1Z2C - chains A and B; structure by X-ray diffraction, 3.00 A resolution.

[Chain A]
Molecule: Rho-related GTP-binding protein RhoC
Source organism: Homo sapiens
UniProtKB: P08134 (RHOC_HUMAN); residue numbers follow UniProt; this construct covers 1-193
Sequence (193 residues; numbered 1 to 193; the number before each row is that of its first residue):
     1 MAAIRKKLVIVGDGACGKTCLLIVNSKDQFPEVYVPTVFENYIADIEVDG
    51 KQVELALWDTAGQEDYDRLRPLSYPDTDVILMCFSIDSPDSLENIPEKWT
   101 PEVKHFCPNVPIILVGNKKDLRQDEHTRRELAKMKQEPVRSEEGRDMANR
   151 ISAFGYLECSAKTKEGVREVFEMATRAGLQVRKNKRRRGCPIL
Not modelled in the structure: 180-193
Construct notes: engineered mutation Asn25 (Phe in P08134)
Ion coordination: Mg2+: Thr19, Thr37 (together with GMP-PNP)
Ligand contacts: GMP-PNP (GNP; phosphoaminophosphonic acid-guanylate ester): Asp13, Gly14, Ala15, Cys16, Gly17, Lys18, Thr19, Cys20, Phe30, Pro31, Glu32, Val33, Tyr34, Val35, Pro36, Thr37, Thr60, Ala61, Gly62, Gln63, Lys118, Asp120, Leu121, Ser160, Ala161, Lys162
Swiss-Prot annotation at these positions:
  - motif: Tyr34 to Tyr42 (Effector region)
  - binding site (GTP): Gly12 to Thr19, Asp59 to Gln63, Asn117 to Asp120
  - modified residue: Asn41 (ADP-ribosylasparagine), Cys190 (Cysteine methyl ester)
  - lipidation: Cys190 (S-geranylgeranyl cysteine)
  - glycosylation: Tyr34 (O-linked (GlcNAc) tyrosine), Thr37 (Microbial infection: O-linked (Glc) threonine)

[Chain B]
Molecule: Diaphanous protein homolog 1
Source organism: Mus musculus
UniProtKB: O08808 (DIAP1_MOUSE); numbering as in UniProt (aligned over 69-451)
Sequence (383 residues; numbered 69 to 451; the number before each row is that of its first residue):
    69 DPTAQSLQDISDEQVLVLFEQMLVDMNLNEEKQQPLREKDIVIKREMVSQ
   119 YLHTSKAGMNQKESSRSAMMYIQELRSGLRDMHLLSCLESLRVSLNNNPV
   169 SWVQTFGAEGLASLLDILKRLHDEKEETSGNYDSRNQHEIIRCLKAFMNN
   219 KFGIKTMLETEEGILLLVRAMDPAVPNMMIDAAKLLSALCILPQPEDMNE
   269 RVLEAMTERAEMDEVERFQPLLDGLKSGTSIALKVGCLQLINALITPAEE
   319 LDFRVHIRSELMRLGLHQVLQELREIENEDMKVQLCVFDEQGDEDFFDLK
   369 GRLDDIRMEMDDFGEVFQIILNTVKDSKAEPHFLSILQHLLLVRNDYEAR
   419 PQYYKLIEECVSQIVLHKNGTDPDFKCRHLQID
Not modelled in the structure: 69-82, 124-131, 194-200, 444-451

[Chain A / chain B interface]
Residue-residue contacts - 48 pairs, chain A then chain B:
  Val38(A) - Pro103(B)  hydrophobic
  Phe39(A) - Lys107(B)  hydrogen bond (backbone-side chain)
  Phe39(A) - Met115(B)  hydrophobic
  Glu40(A) - Lys107(B)  salt bridge
  Trp58(A) - Gln118(B)
  Gln63(A) - Lys100(B)  hydrogen bond
  Asp65(A) - Leu96(B)
  Asp65(A) - Lys100(B)
  Tyr66(A) - Leu96(B)  hydrophobic
  Tyr66(A) - Lys100(B)  hydrogen bond (side chain-backbone)
  Asp67(A) - Asn164(B)  hydrogen bond
  Asp67(A) - Asn165(B)  hydrogen bond (backbone-side chain)
  Arg68(A) - Asp93(B)
  Arg68(A) - Met94(B)
  Arg68(A) - Asn95(B)
  Arg68(A) - Leu163(B)  hydrogen bond (side chain-backbone)
  Arg68(A) - Asn164(B)  hydrogen bond (side chain-backbone)
  Arg68(A) - Asn165(B)
  Arg68(A) - Asn166(B)  hydrogen bond (side chain-backbone)
  Arg68(A) - Val168(B)
  Arg68(A) - Ala214(B)
  Arg68(A) - Asn217(B)  hydrogen bond
  Arg68(A) - Asn218(B)
  Leu69(A) - Met94(B)  hydrogen bond (backbone-side chain)
  Leu69(A) - Met115(B)  hydrophobic
  Pro71(A) - Asn165(B)
  Leu72(A) - Met115(B)  hydrophobic
  Leu72(A) - Gln118(B)  hydrogen bond (backbone-side chain)
  Leu72(A) - Thr122(B)
  Pro75(A) - Gln118(B)
  Pro75(A) - Thr122(B)
  Glu97(A) - Arg160(B)
  Glu97(A) - Arg210(B)
  Pro101(A) - Glu157(B)
  Pro101(A) - Arg160(B)
  Glu102(A) - Asn165(B)  hydrogen bond
  His105(A) - Ser132(B)
  His105(A) - Ser133(B)
  His105(A) - Ser158(B)
  His105(A) - Val161(B)
  His105(A) - Ser162(B)
  Phe106(A) - Ser132(B)  hydrogen bond (backbone-side chain)
  Phe106(A) - Val161(B)  hydrophobic
  Phe106(A) - Asn165(B)
  Phe106(A) - Asn166(B)
  Lys133(A) - Glu345(B)  salt bridge
  Met134(A) - Glu345(B)
  Met134(A) - Asn346(B)
Other interface residues (no listed pair), chain A (23 interface residues in all): Lys7, Arg70, Lys98
Other interface residues (no listed pair), chain B (34 interface residues in all): Met90, Leu104, Ile111, Tyr119, Tyr139, Val171

[In short]
The interface between chain A and chain B involves 23 residues on one side and 34 on the other; the contacts
include 13 hydrogen bonds and 2 salt bridges. Polar pairs include Glu40(A)-Lys107(B), Lys133(A)-Glu345(B) and
Phe39(A)-Lys107(B). Ligands of chain A: GMP-PNP.
Here chain A is Rho-related GTP-binding protein RhoC (Homo sapiens) and chain B is Diaphanous protein homolog
1 (Mus musculus). Entry 1Z2C (Crystal structure of mDIA1 GBD-FH3 in complex with RhoC-GMPPNP) was determined
by X-ray diffraction.
